PDB entry 5KXB | X-ray diffraction, 2.33 A resolution | chains A and B of the 4 polymer chains in the assembly

[Chain A (and B)]
Protein: Wisteria floribunda agglutinin
Source organism: Wisteria floribunda
Notes: chain B of this document is another copy of the same molecule, construct and numbering; everything in this record applies to it too
Amino-acid sequence (243 residues; row label = number of the first residue in the row):
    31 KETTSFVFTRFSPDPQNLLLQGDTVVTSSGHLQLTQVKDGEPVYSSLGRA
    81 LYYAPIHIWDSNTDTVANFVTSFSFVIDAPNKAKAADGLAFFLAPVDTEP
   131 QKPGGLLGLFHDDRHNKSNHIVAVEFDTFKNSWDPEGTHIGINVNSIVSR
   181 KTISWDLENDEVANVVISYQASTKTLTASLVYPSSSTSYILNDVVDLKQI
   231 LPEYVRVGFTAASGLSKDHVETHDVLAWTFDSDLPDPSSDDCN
Disordered / not traced: 269-273
Covalently attached groups: N-acetylglucosamine (NAG) linked to Asn146
Metal / ion sites: Mn2+: Glu155, Asp157, Asp164, His169; Ca2+: Asp157, Phe159, Asn161, Asp164
Small-molecule neighbours: 2-acetamido-2-deoxy-beta-D-galactopyranose (NGA): Ala116, Asp117, Pro133, Gly134, Gly135, Phe159, Asn161, Trp163, Gly244, Leu245, Ser246, His249

[Interface between chain A and chain B]
Pairs across the interface - 49 pairs, chain A then chain B:
  Lys31(A) - Val37(B)
  Lys31(A) - Phe38(B)
  Lys31(A) - Thr39(B)  hydrogen bond (backbone-side chain)
  Glu32(A) - Val37(B)
  Glu32(A) - Phe38(B)
  Glu32(A) - Ser42(B)  hydrogen bond
  Thr33(A) - Phe36(B)
  Thr33(A) - Val37(B)  hydrogen bond (backbone-backbone)
  Thr34(A) - Ser35(B)
  Thr34(A) - Tyr82(B)
  Ser35(A) - Thr34(B)
  Ser35(A) - Ser35(B)  hydrogen bond
  Phe36(A) - Thr33(B)
  Val37(A) - Lys31(B)
  Val37(A) - Glu32(B)
  Val37(A) - Thr33(B)  hydrogen bond (backbone-backbone)
  Phe38(A) - Lys31(B)
  Phe38(A) - Glu32(B)
  Thr39(A) - Lys31(B)  hydrogen bond (side chain-backbone)
  Ser42(A) - Glu32(B)  hydrogen bond
  Ser42(A) - His87(B)
  Ser42(A) - Tyr234(B)
  Pro43(A) - Asn92(B)
  Asp44(A) - Tyr234(B)
  Pro45(A) - Tyr234(B)
  Gln46(A) - Pro85(B)
  Gln46(A) - Tyr234(B)
  Asn47(A) - Glu32(B)
  Asn47(A) - Pro85(B)
  Asn47(A) - Tyr234(B)
  Tyr82(A) - Thr34(B)
  Tyr82(A) - Ala84(B)
  Tyr83(A) - Tyr83(B)  hydrophobic
  Tyr83(A) - Pro85(B)
  Tyr83(A) - Arg236(B)
  Ala84(A) - Tyr82(B)
  Ala84(A) - Ala84(B)  hydrophobic
  Pro85(A) - Gln46(B)
  Pro85(A) - Asn47(B)
  Pro85(A) - Tyr83(B)
  His87(A) - Ser42(B)
  Asn92(A) - Pro43(B)
  Tyr234(A) - Ser42(B)
  Tyr234(A) - Asp44(B)
  Tyr234(A) - Pro45(B)
  Tyr234(A) - Gln46(B)
  Tyr234(A) - Asn47(B)
  Arg236(A) - Tyr83(B)
  Asp266(A) - Thr39(B)
Interface residues without a listed pair, chain A (27 interface residues in all): Arg40, Asp90, Val126
Interface residues without a listed pair, chain B (27 interface residues in all): Arg40, Asp90, Val126, Asp266

[Overview]
The chain A/chain B interface involves 27 residues from each chain; the contacts include 7 hydrogen bonds.
Polar contacts include Lys31(A)-Thr39(B), Glu32(A)-Ser42(B) and Ser35(A)-Ser35(B). Bound to chain A:
2-acetamido-2-deoxy-beta-D-galactopyranose. N-acetylglucosamine is covalently linked to Asn146(A). Glu155(A),
Asp157(A), Asp164(A) and His169(A) coordinate Mn2+.
Chain A and chain B are both Wisteria floribunda agglutinin (Wisteria floribunda); the structure, Wisteria
floribunda lectin in complex with GalNAc, was determined by X-ray diffraction together with 5KXC, 5KXD and
5KXE from the same study.
